5ZRQ - chain A; structure by X-ray diffraction, 1.12 A resolution.

== Chain A ==
Name: Alpha/beta hydrolase family protein
Organism: Saccharomonospora viridis
UniProtKB: W0TJ64 (W0TJ64_9PSEU); residues 45-304 here = UniProt positions 45-304
Chain sequence (265 residues; row label = number of the first residue in the row):
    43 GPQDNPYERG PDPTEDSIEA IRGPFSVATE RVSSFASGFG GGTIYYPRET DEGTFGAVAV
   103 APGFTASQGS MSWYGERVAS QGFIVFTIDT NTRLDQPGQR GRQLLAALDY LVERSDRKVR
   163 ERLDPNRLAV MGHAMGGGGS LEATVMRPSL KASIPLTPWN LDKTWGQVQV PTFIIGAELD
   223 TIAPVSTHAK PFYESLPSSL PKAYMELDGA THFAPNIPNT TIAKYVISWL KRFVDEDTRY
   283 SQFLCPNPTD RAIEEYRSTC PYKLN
Unresolved in the structure: 306-307
Disulfides: Cys-287/Cys-302
Modified positions: Met-188 (S-oxymethionine; MHO)
Sequence notes: expression tag (43-44, 305-307); engineered mutation Ala-176 (Ser in W0TJ64), Pro-226 (Ser in W0TJ64), Ser-228 (Arg in W0TJ64)
Bound ions: Zn2+ site 1: Gly-43, Asp-46, Glu-50; Zn2+ site 2: Glu-57, Glu-155; Ca2+: Ser-76, Ala-78, Phe-81; Zn2+ site 3: Glu-118, Glu-220, Asp-250, Glu-296; Zn2+ site 4: Asp-204, Thr-206

== Summary ==
Gly-43, Asp-46 and Glu-50 coordinate Zn2+ site 1. The Zn2+ site 2 is built by Glu-57 and Glu-155.
Chain A is Alpha/beta hydrolase family protein (Saccharomonospora viridis); the structure, Crystal structure
of PET-degrading cutinase Cut190 S176A/S226P/R228S mutant in Zn(2+)-bound state, was determined by X-ray
diffraction (same publication as 5ZNO, 5ZRR and 5ZRS).
